PDB entry 4BXS | X-ray diffraction, 3.32 A resolution | chains A and V

# Chain A
Molecule: Factor X-like protease
Source organism: Pseudonaja textilis
Notes: fragment: egf2-catalytic domain construct
UniProt: Q6IT10 (Q6IT10_PSETT); residues 1-423 here correspond to UniProt positions 41-463 (UniProt number = residue number + 40)
Amino-acid sequence (423 residues; row label = number of the first residue in the row):
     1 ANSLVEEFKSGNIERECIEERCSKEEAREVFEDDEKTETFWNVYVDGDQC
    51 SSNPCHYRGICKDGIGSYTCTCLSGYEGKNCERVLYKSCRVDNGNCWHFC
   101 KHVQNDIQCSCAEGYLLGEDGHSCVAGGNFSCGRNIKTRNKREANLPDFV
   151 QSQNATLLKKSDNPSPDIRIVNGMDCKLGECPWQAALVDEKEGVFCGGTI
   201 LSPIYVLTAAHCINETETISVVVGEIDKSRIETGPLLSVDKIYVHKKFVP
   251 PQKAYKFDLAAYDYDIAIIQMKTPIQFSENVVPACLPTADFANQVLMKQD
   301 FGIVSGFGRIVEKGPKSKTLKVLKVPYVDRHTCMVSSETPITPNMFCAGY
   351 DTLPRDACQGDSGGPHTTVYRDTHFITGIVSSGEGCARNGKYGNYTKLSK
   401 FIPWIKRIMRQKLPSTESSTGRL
Unresolved in the structure: 1-86, 138-173, 221-223, 229-236, 278-281, 308-315, 349-360, 384-390, 413-423
Cystine bridges: Cys89-Cys100, Cys96-Cys109, Cys111-Cys124, Cys132-Cys285, Cys176-Cys181, Cys196-Cys212, Cys333-Cys347

# Chain V
Molecule: Venom prothrombin activator pseutarin-C non-catalytic subunit
Source organism: Pseudonaja textilis
UniProt: Q7SZN0 (FA5V_PSETE); residues 1-1430 here correspond to UniProt positions 31-1460 (UniProt number = residue number + 30)
Amino-acid sequence (1430 residues; row label = number of the first residue in the row):
     1 AQLREYHIAAQLEDWDYNPQPEELSRLSESDLTFKKIVYREYELDFKQEK
    51 PRDALSGLLGPTLRGEVGDSLIIYFKNFATQPVSIHPQSAVYNKWSEGSS
   101 YSDGTSDVERLDDAVPPGQSFKYVWNITAEIGPKKADPPCLTYAYYSHVN
   151 MVRDFNSGLIGALLICKEGSLNANGSQKFFNREYVLMFSVFDESKNWYRK
   201 PSLQYTINGFANGTLPDVQACAYDHISWHLIGMSSSPEIFSVHFNGQTLE
   251 QNHYKVSTINLVGGASVTADMSVSRTGKWLISSLVAKHLQAGMYGYLNIK
   301 DCGNPDTLTRKLSFRELMKIKNWEYFIAAEEITWDYAPEIPSSVDRRYKA
   351 QYLDNFSNFIGKKYKKAVFRQYEDGNFTKPTYAIWPKERGILGPVIKAKV
   401 RDTVTIVFKNLASRPYSIYVHGVSVSKDAEGAIYPSDPKENITHGKAVEP
   451 GQVYTYKWTVLDTDEPTVKDSECITKLYHSAVDMTRDIASGLIGPLLVCK
   501 HKALSVKGVQNKADVEQHAVFAVFDENKSWYLEDNIKKYCSNPSAVKKDD
   551 PKFYKSNVMYTLNGYASDRTEVLRFHQSEVVQWHLTSVGTVDEIVPVHLS
   601 GHTFLSKGKHQDILNLFPMSGESATVTMDNLGTWLLSSWGSCEMSNGMRL
   651 RFLDANYDDEDEGNEEEEEDDGDIFADIFIPSEVVKKKEEVPVNFVPDPE
   701 SDALAKELGLIDDEGNPIIQPRREQTEDDEEQLMKASMLGLRSFKGSVAE
   751 EELKHTALALEEDAHASDPRIDSNSARNPDDIAGRYLRTINRGNKRRYYI
   801 AAEEVLWDYSPIGKSQVRSRAAKTTFKKAIFRSYLDDTFQTPSTGGEYEK
   851 HLGILGPIIRAEVDDVIEIQFKNLASRPYSLHAHGLLYEKSSEGRSYDDK
   901 SPELFKKDDAIMPNGTYTYVWQVPPRSGPTDNTEKCKSWAYYSGVNPEKD
   951 IHSGLIGPILICQKGMIDKYNRTIDIREFVLFFMVFDEEKSWYFPKSDKS
  1001 TCEEKLIGVQSLHTFPAINGIPYQLQGLTMYKDENVHWHLLNMGGPKDIH
  1051 VVNFHGQTFTEEGREDNQLGVLPLLPGTFASIKMKPSKIGTWLLETEVGE
  1101 NQERGMQALFTVIDKDCKLPMGLASGIIQDSQISASGHVGYWEPKLARLN
  1151 NTGKYNAWSIIKKEHEHPWIQIDLQRQVVITGIQTQGTVQLLQHSYTVEY
  1201 FVTYSEDGQNWITFKGRHSETQMHFEGNSDGTTVKENHIDPPIIARYIRL
  1251 HPTKFYNRPTFRIELLGCEVEGCSVPLGMESGAIKNKEITASSYKKTWWS
  1301 SWEPFLARLNLEGGTNAWQPEVNNKDQWLQIDLQHLTKITSIITQGATSM
  1351 TTSMYVKTFSIHYTDDNSTWKPYLDVRTSMEKVFTGNINSDGHVKHFFKP
  1401 PILSRFIRIIPKTWNQYIALRIELFGCEVF
Unresolved in the structure: 21-31, 307-317, 439-442, 506-507, 684-792, 812-822, 996-1001, 1003-1010, 1217-1221, 1430
Sequence notes: conflict Lys50 (Glu80 in Q7SZN0), Lys1287 (Ser1317 in Q7SZN0), Phe1305 (Ser1335 in Q7SZN0)
Cystine bridges: Cys140-Cys166, Cys221-Cys302, Cys473-Cys499, Cys642-Cys1002, Cys936-Cys962, Cys1117-Cys1268, Cys1273-Cys1427
Covalently attached groups: N-acetylglucosamine (NAG) linked to Asn126, Asn376, Asn914, Asn1150; glycan linked to Asn212
Metal / ion sites: Ca2+ site 1: Lys94, Glu109, Asp112, Asp113; Ca2+ site 2: Lys890, Phe905, Asp908, Asp909; Cu ion: His1055, Glu1095
Curated features (UniProtKB/Swiss-Prot):
  - binding site (Ca(2+)): Lys94, Glu109, Asp112, Asp113, Lys890, Phe905, Asp908, Asp909
  - site: Asn355 (Not glycosylated), Arg742, Ser743 (Cleavage), Arg788, Thr789 (Cleavage), Asn1367 (Not glycosylated)
  - glycosylation (N-linked (GlcNAc...) asparagine): Asn126, Asn174, Asn212, Asn376, Asn441, Asn527, Asn914, Asn971, Asn1150

# How chain A and chain V interact
Contacting residue pairs (46; chain A residue first):
  Ile213(A) with Phe679(V), hydrophobic
  Asn214(A) with Phe679(V)
  Thr218(A) with Ser682(V)
  Ile219(A) with Ser682(V)
  Val239(A) with Ile680(V)
  Asp240(A) with Ile680(V)
  Lys241(A) with Phe679(V); Ile680(V)
  Ile242(A) with Asp677(V); Ile678(V); Phe679(V), hydrogen bond (backbone-backbone)
  Tyr243(A) with Ala676(V), hydrophobic; Asp677(V)
  Val244(A) with Ala676(V); Asp677(V), hydrogen bond (backbone-backbone)
  His245(A) with Phe675(V)
  Lys246(A) with Phe675(V), hydrogen bond (backbone-backbone); Ala676(V); Asp677(V)
  Asp290(A) with Asn656(V)
  Gln294(A) with Gln577(V)
  Arg330(A) with Asp514(V), salt bridge; Ser578(V); Glu579(V); Val580(V)
  His331(A) with Val580(V)
  Met334(A) with Lys512(V), hydrogen bond (backbone-side chain); Asp514(V); Val580(V), hydrophobic
  Val335(A) with Lys512(V)
  Ser337(A) with Lys512(V), hydrogen bond (backbone-side chain)
  Pro343(A) with Glu579(V)
  Lys397(A) with Ser578(V)
  Lys400(A) with Tyr657(V), hydrogen bond
  Pro403(A) with Glu660(V)
  Trp404(A) with Ile674(V), hydrogen bond (side chain-backbone); Phe675(V); Ala676(V), hydrophobic
  Arg407(A) with Glu662(V); Gly672(V); Asp673(V), hydrogen bond (side chain-backbone)
  Ile408(A) with Ile674(V), hydrophobic
  Arg410(A) with Glu662(V); Gly663(V); Glu666(V); Asp671(V), salt bridge
Also at the interface, not in a pair above, chain A (32 interface residues in all): Lys87, Arg90, Glu217, Asn293, Gln411
Also at the interface, not in a pair above, chain V (28 interface residues in all): Ala513, Thr625, Glu683, Phe905, Gln922
From the paper, about this interface:
  - interface residues, chain V: Gly663(V)

# Overview
The interface between chain A and chain V involves 32 residues on one side and 28 on the other, with 8
hydrogen bonds and 2 salt bridges. Polar pairs include Arg330(A)-Asp514(V), Arg410(A)-Asp671(V) and
Met334(A)-Lys512(V). N-acetylglucosamine is covalently linked to Asn126(V), Asn376(V), Asn914(V) and
Asn1150(V). The paper reports the interface residue Gly663(V).
Chain A is Factor X-like protease and chain V is Venom prothrombin activator pseutarin-C non-catalytic
subunit, both from Pseudonaja textilis; the structure, Crystal Structure of the Prothrombinase Complex from
the Venom of Pseudonaja Textilis, was determined by X-ray diffraction, deposited together with 4BXW.
